Entry 1W9E (X-ray diffraction, 1.56 A resolution); this record covers chains B and S of the 5 polymer chains in the assembly.

[Chain B]
Molecule: Syntenin 1
Source organism: Homo sapiens
Notes: fragment: pdz tandem, residues 113-273
Reference sequence: O00560 (SDB1_HUMAN); residues 113-273 here = UniProt positions 113-273
Sequence (166 residues; each row starts with the number of its first residue):
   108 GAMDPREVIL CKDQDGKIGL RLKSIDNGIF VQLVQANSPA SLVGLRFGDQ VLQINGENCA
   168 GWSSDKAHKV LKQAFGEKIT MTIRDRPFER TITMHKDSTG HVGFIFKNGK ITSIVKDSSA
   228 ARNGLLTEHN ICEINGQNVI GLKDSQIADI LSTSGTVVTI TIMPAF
Unresolved in the structure: 108-109
Curated features (UniProtKB/Swiss-Prot):
  - binding site (a 1,2-diacyl-sn-glycero-3-phospho-(1D-myo-inositol-4,5-bisphosphate)): Asn215, Lys250, Asp251

[Chain S]
Molecule: Tnefyf peptide
Sequence (6 residues; each row starts with the number of its first residue):
     1 TNEFYF
Unresolved in the structure: 1

[Chain B / chain S interface]
Residue-residue contacts (21; chain B residue first):
  His208(B) with Tyr5(S); Phe6(S)
  Val209(B) with Phe6(S), hydrogen bond (backbone-backbone)
  Gly210(B) with Phe6(S), hydrogen bond (backbone-backbone)
  Phe211(B) with Phe4(S); Tyr5(S); Phe6(S), hydrogen bond (backbone-backbone)
  Ile212(B) with Glu3(S); Phe4(S); Tyr5(S), hydrophobic
  Phe213(B) with Glu3(S); Phe4(S), hydrogen bond (backbone-backbone); Phe6(S), hydrophobic
  Lys214(B) with Asn2(S)
  Val222(B) with Tyr5(S), hydrophobic
  Asp251(B) with Phe4(S); Phe6(S)
  Ser252(B) with Phe4(S)
  Ile254(B) with Phe6(S), hydrophobic
  Ala255(B) with Phe6(S), hydrophobic
  Leu258(B) with Phe6(S), hydrophobic
Other interface residues (no listed pair), chain B (15 interface residues in all): Asp204, Gly207

[Overview]
15 residues of chain B face 5 of chain S across their interface, with 4 hydrogen bonds. Polar pairs include
Val209(B)-Phe6(S), Gly210(B)-Phe6(S) and Phe211(B)-Phe6(S). UniProt lists 3 residues binding
1,2-diacyl-sn-glycero-3-phospho-(1D-myo-inositol-4,5-bisphosphate) on chain B.
Chain B is Syntenin 1 (Homo sapiens) and chain S is Tnefyf peptide; the structure, Crystal structure of the
PDZ tandem of human syntenin in complex with TNEFYF peptide, was determined by X-ray diffraction together with
1W9O, 1W9Q, 1YBO and 1V1T from the same study.
